1G65 - chains E and F of the 30 polymer chains in the assembly; structure by X-ray diffraction, 2.25 A resolution.

== Chain E ==
Protein: Proteasome component PRE5
From: Saccharomyces cerevisiae
Notes: EC 3.4.25.1
UniProtKB: P40302 (PSA1_YEAST); the construct has insertions or renumbered stretches relative to UniProt, so the offset changes along the chain: 4-60 = UniProt 2-58; 63-180 = UniProt 59-176; 183-204 = UniProt 183-204; 210-233 = UniProt 211-234
Amino-acid sequence (233 residues; row label = number of the first residue in the row; note: 7 numbers in that range are skipped by the numbering (no residue carries them; nothing is unmodelled there); a row labelled like 180A-180F holds insertion residues (180A, then the next letters in order)):
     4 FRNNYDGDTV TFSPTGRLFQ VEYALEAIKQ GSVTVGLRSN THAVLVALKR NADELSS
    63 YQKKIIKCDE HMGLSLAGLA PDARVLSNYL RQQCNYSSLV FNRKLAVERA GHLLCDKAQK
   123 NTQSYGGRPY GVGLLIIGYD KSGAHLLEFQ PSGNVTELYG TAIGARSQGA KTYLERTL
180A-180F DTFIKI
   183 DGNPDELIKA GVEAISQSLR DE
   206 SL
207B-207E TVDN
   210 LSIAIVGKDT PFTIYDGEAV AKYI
UniProt features mapped onto this chain:
  - modified residue: Ser16 (Phosphoserine)
  - cross-link: Lys191 (Glycyl lysine isopeptide (Lys-Gly) (interchain with G-Cter in ubiquitin))

== Chain F ==
Protein: Proteasome component C1
From: Saccharomyces cerevisiae
Notes: EC 3.4.25.1
UniProtKB: P21242 (PSA3_YEAST); the construct lacks a stretch of the UniProt sequence and is renumbered around it, so the offset changes along the chain: 5-180 = UniProt 5-180; 184-199 = UniProt 187-202; 201-206 = UniProt 203-208; 207-218 = UniProt 211-222; 1 more segments
Amino-acid sequence (244 residues; row label = number of the first residue in the row; note: 4 numbers in that range are skipped by the numbering (no residue carries them; nothing is unmodelled there); a row labelled like 180A-180F holds insertion residues (180A, then the next letters in order)):
     5 GTGYDLSNSV FSPDGRNFQV EYAVKAVENG TTSIGIKCND GVVFAVEKLI TSKLLVPQKN
    65 VKIQVVDRHI GCVYSGLIPD GRHLVNRGRE EAASFKKLYK TPIPIPAFAD RLGQYVQAHT
   125 LYNSVRPFGV STIFGGVDKN GAHLYMLEPS GSYWGYKGAA TGKGRQSAKA ELEKLV
180A-180F DHHPEG
   184 LSAREAVKQA AKIIYL
   201 AHEDNK
206B-206C EK
   207 DFELEISWCS LS
218A-218C ETN
   219 GLHKFVKGDL LQEAIDFAQK EIN
Bound ions: Mg2+ near Asn127 (its only coordinating residue here)

== How chain E and chain F interact ==
Contacting residue pairs - 58 pairs, chain E then chain F:
  Tyr8(E) - Asp9(F)  hydrogen bond
  Tyr8(E) - Leu10(F)  hydrophobic
  Thr12(E) - Arg130(F)
  Val13(E) - Ser128(F)
  Val13(E) - Val129(F)
  Val13(E) - Arg130(F)
  Thr14(E) - Leu10(F)
  Thr14(E) - Gln23(F)
  Phe15(E) - Gln23(F)  hydrogen bond (backbone-side chain)
  Phe15(E) - Tyr26(F)
  Phe15(E) - Ala27(F)  hydrophobic
  Phe15(E) - Leu81(F)  hydrophobic
  Phe15(E) - Arg130(F)
  Phe15(E) - Pro131(F)
  Phe15(E) - Gly133(F)
  Ser16(E) - Tyr26(F)
  Pro17(E) - Tyr26(F)  hydrophobic
  Thr18(E) - Lys29(F)
  Gly19(E) - Tyr26(F)
  Gly19(E) - Ala30(F)
  Leu21(E) - Leu81(F)  hydrophobic
  Leu21(E) - Arg130(F)
  Glu110(E) - Lys63(F)
  His114(E) - Arg86(F)
  Cys117(E) - Pro83(F)  hydrophobic
  Cys117(E) - Arg86(F)
  Asp118(E) - Arg86(F)  salt bridge
  Asp118(E) - Asn90(F)
  Gln121(E) - Pro83(F)
  Gln121(E) - Asp84(F)
  Gln121(E) - His87(F)  hydrogen bond
  Thr124(E) - Arg130(F)  hydrogen bond (backbone-side chain)
  Gln125(E) - Asp84(F)
  Gln125(E) - His123(F)
  Gln125(E) - Val129(F)
  Gln125(E) - Arg130(F)
  Gln125(E) - Pro131(F)
  Gln125(E) - Phe132(F)
  Tyr127(E) - Ser128(F)
  Ser154(E) - Pro83(F)
  Gly155(E) - Pro83(F)
  Asn156(E) - Ile82(F)
  Asn156(E) - Pro83(F)
  Thr158(E) - Asn64(F)
  Glu159(E) - Val60(F)  hydrogen bond (backbone-backbone)
  Glu159(E) - Asn64(F)  hydrogen bond (backbone-side chain)
  Leu160(E) - Leu58(F)
  Leu160(E) - Leu59(F)  hydrophobic
  Leu160(E) - Val60(F)
  Tyr161(E) - Lys57(F)
  Tyr161(E) - Leu58(F)  hydrogen bond (backbone-backbone)
  Tyr161(E) - Leu59(F)
  Tyr161(E) - Val60(F)  hydrophobic
  Tyr161(E) - Pro61(F)
  Gly162(E) - Leu58(F)
  Lys173(E) - Leu58(F)
  Glu177(E) - Ser56(F)  hydrogen bond
  Leu180(E) - Lys57(F)
Interface residues without a listed pair, chain E (35 interface residues in all): Asn7, Arg41, Val157, Thr163, Leu176, Phe180C
Interface residues without a listed pair, chain F (30 interface residues in all): Asn127

== In short ==
Chain E and chain F form an interface of 35 and 30 residues respectively, with 8 hydrogen bonds and 1 salt
bridge. Polar pairs include Asp118(E)-Arg86(F), Tyr8(E)-Asp9(F) and Phe15(E)-Gln23(F).
Chain E is Proteasome component PRE5 and chain F is Proteasome component C1, both from Saccharomyces
cerevisiae; the structure, Crystal structure of epoxomicin:20s proteasome reveals a molecular basis for
selectivity of alpha,beta-epoxyketone proteasome inhibitors, was determined by X-ray diffraction.
